6H72 - chains A and B of the 4 polymer chains in the assembly; structure by X-ray diffraction, 2.30 A resolution.

# Chain A (and B)
Name: Capsid protein VP1
Source organism: Norwalk virus (strain GI/Human/United States/Norwalk/1968)
Notes: chain B of this document is another copy of the same molecule, construct and numbering; everything in this record applies to it too
UniProt: Q83884 (CAPSD_NVN68); residues 227-518 here = UniProt positions 227-518
Sequence (292 residues; row label = number of the first residue in the row):
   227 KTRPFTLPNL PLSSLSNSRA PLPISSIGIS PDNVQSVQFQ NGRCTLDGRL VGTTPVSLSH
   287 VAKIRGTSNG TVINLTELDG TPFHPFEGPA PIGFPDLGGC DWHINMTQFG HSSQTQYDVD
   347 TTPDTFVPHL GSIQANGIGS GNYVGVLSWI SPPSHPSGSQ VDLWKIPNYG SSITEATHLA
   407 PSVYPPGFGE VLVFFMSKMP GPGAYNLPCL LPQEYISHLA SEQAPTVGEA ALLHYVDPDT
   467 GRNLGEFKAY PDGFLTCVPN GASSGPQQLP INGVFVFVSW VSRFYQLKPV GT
Not modelled in the structure: 227-228
Sequence notes: conflict Ile253 (Met in Q83884)
Curated features (UniProtKB/Swiss-Prot):
  - site: Lys227, Thr228 (Cleavage)

# How chain A and chain B interact
Pairs across the interface (75):
  Pro234(A) - Ser447(B)
  Asn235(A) - Ser447(B)  hydrogen bond (backbone-side chain)
  Leu236(A) - Val282(B)  hydrophobic
  Leu236(A) - Ser443(B)
  Leu236(A) - Ala446(B)
  Leu236(A) - Ser447(B)
  Ser240(A) - Val282(B)
  Ser240(A) - Ser283(B)
  Ser242(A) - Ser283(B)
  Ser242(A) - Ser285(B)
  Pro247(A) - Ser285(B)
  Pro247(A) - Lys289(B)  hydrogen bond (backbone-side chain)
  Leu248(A) - Ser285(B)
  Pro249(A) - Ser285(B)
  Pro249(A) - His286(B)
  Val282(A) - Leu236(B)  hydrophobic
  Val282(A) - Ser240(B)
  Ser283(A) - Ser240(B)
  Ser283(A) - Ser242(B)
  Ser283(A) - Glu440(B)  hydrogen bond
  Leu284(A) - Leu284(B)  hydrophobic
  Leu284(A) - Ser285(B)
  Ser285(A) - Ser242(B)
  Ser285(A) - Leu248(B)
  Ser285(A) - Pro249(B)
  Ser285(A) - Leu284(B)
  His286(A) - Pro249(B)
  Lys289(A) - Pro247(B)  hydrogen bond (side chain-backbone)
  Asn331(A) - Asn331(B)
  Asn331(A) - Gln340(B)  hydrogen bond
  Asn331(A) - Ser374(B)  hydrogen bond
  Thr333(A) - Ser374(B)
  Thr333(A) - Trp375(B)
  Thr333(A) - Pro426(B)
  Gln334(A) - Pro426(B)
  Gln334(A) - Gly427(B)  hydrogen bond (backbone-backbone)
  Phe335(A) - Lys424(B)
  Phe335(A) - Pro426(B)
  Gly336(A) - Gly427(B)  hydrogen bond (backbone-backbone)
  Gly336(A) - Pro428(B)
  Gly336(A) - Gly429(B)
  His337(A) - Gly427(B)  hydrogen bond (backbone-backbone)
  His337(A) - Pro428(B)
  Ser338(A) - Trp375(B)
  Ser338(A) - Pro428(B)
  Ser339(A) - Trp375(B)
  Gln340(A) - Asn331(B)  hydrogen bond
  Gln340(A) - Gln340(B)
  Gln340(A) - Gln342(B)
  Gln340(A) - Ser374(B)  hydrogen bond
  Gln340(A) - Trp375(B)
  Gln342(A) - Gln340(B)
  Ser374(A) - Asn331(B)  hydrogen bond
  Ser374(A) - Thr333(B)
  Ser374(A) - Gln340(B)  hydrogen bond
  Trp375(A) - Ser338(B)
  Trp375(A) - Ser339(B)
  Trp375(A) - Gln340(B)
  Lys424(A) - Phe335(B)
  Pro426(A) - Thr333(B)
  Pro426(A) - Gln334(B)
  Pro426(A) - Phe335(B)
  Gly427(A) - Gln334(B)  hydrogen bond (backbone-backbone)
  Gly427(A) - Gly336(B)  hydrogen bond (backbone-backbone)
  Gly427(A) - His337(B)  hydrogen bond (backbone-backbone)
  Pro428(A) - Gly336(B)
  Pro428(A) - His337(B)
  Pro428(A) - Ser338(B)
  Gly429(A) - Gly336(B)
  Glu440(A) - Ser283(B)  hydrogen bond
  Ser443(A) - Leu236(B)
  Ala446(A) - Leu236(B)
  Ser447(A) - Pro234(B)
  Ser447(A) - Asn235(B)  hydrogen bond (side chain-backbone)
  Ser447(A) - Leu236(B)
Interface residues without a listed pair, chain A (42 interface residues in all): Ser239, Leu241, Arg291, Thr341, Met425, His444, Glu448
Interface residues without a listed pair, chain B (43 interface residues in all): Ser239, Leu241, Arg291, Thr341, Met425, His444, Glu448, Gln449

# Summary
The interface between chain A and chain B involves 42 residues on one side and 43 on the other, with 18
hydrogen bonds. Polar contacts include Asn235(A)-Ser447(B), Pro247(A)-Lys289(B) and Ser283(A)-Glu440(B).
Chain A and chain B are both Capsid protein VP1 (Norwalk virus (strain GI/Human/United States/Norwalk/1968));
the structure, GI.1 human norovirus protruding domain in complex with Nano-94 and 2-fucosyllactose (2FL), was
determined by X-ray diffraction (same publication as 6H6Y, 6H6Z, 6H70 and 6H71).
